6SJL - chains A and F of the 6 polymer chains in the assembly; structure by electron microscopy, 2.60 A resolution.

# Chain A
Molecule: Putative type VI secretion protein
From: Escherichia coli
UniProt: A0A3W2RZ19 (A0A3W2RZ19_ECOLX); residues 1-841 here = UniProt positions 1-841
Sequence (841 residues; numbered 1 to 841; the number before each row is that of its first residue):
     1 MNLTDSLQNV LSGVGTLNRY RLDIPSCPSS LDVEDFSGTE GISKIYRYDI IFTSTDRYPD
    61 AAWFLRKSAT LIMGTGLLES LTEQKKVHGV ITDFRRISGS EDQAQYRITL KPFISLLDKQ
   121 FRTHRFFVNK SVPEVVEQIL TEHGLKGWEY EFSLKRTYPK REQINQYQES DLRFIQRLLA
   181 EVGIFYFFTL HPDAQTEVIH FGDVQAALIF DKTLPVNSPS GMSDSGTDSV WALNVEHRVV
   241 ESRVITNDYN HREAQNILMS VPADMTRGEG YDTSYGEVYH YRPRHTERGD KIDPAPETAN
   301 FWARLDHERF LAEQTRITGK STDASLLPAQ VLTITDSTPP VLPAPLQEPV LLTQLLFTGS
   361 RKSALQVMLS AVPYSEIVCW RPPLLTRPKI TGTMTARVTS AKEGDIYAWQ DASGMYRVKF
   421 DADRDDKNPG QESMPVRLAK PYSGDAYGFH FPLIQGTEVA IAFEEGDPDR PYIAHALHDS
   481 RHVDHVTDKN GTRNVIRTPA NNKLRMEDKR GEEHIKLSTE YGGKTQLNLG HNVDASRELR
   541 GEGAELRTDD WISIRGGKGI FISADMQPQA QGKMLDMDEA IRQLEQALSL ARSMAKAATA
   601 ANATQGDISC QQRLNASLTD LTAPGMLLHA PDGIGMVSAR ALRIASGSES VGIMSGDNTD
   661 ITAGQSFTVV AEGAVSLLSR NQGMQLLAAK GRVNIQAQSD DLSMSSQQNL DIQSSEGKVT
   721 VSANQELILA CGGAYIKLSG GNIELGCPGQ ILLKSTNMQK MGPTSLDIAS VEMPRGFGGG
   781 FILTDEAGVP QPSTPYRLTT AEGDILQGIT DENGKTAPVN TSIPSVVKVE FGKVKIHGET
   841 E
Unresolved in the structure: 1-490, 758-777, 835-841

# Chain F
Molecule: Putative type VI secretion protein
From: Escherichia coli
UniProt: A0A377LA80 (A0A377LA80_ECOLX); numbering as in UniProt (aligned over 1-560)
Sequence (560 residues; numbered 1 to 560; the number before each row is that of its first residue):
     1 MTKYQGYDVT DATHKTSIHN DWKVVVAKKK PARGVTLTIG IFFDGTGNNR ENTASRLMKF
    61 NECSAARQGV NQKDAQSCED FLKEINKNSI SNGSYRGYYS NIHWLNILYH PDQVLKKDQT
   121 SAQIKTYISG IGTAAGEADS VIGMGLGTSI LDIFEGVVTK TDEAMERITQ ALSEFMGFNL
   181 SPDFCIAKIQ FDVFGFSRGA AAARHFANRV MEQDPAIARA IAKGLRGDFY DGKPSGEVRF
   241 LGLFDTVAAI GGISNFFDIN GRSNPGVKLE LRPSVAKKVF QITAMNEYRY NFSLNSIKGM
   301 WPELALPGAH SDIGGGYNPV GSPLQENESL FLSCPEFEIV SDDTREMDTR VYRKAEQVRK
   361 MLMTLPALKH ILPHGKLTTK IRSIGVNNSN QRRAGVIQKQ VGAAVFFERM AVPNDWANVC
   421 LRVMLDAAQE AGVLFEPIRQ TNTELQLPSE LIFLADKAIA QGKAVRLGQE PQAFTEEELY
   481 IIGKYTHCSA NWNIESDGNL WVDPTTGEIF IHRFGPKGNK AFVFPNKPND RWIRSVWYMD
   541 DQQRLNDNAV KNTKVMMSGV
Unresolved in the structure: 1-2, 87-93, 134-141, 540-560
Reported in the primary citation:
  - catalytic residues: Ser197, Asp245, His310

# Interface between chain A and chain F
Residue-residue contacts - 5 pairs, chain A then chain F:
  Glu520(A) with Arg393(F), hydrogen bond (backbone-side chain)
  Tyr521(A) with Asn390(F); Arg393(F)
  Gly522(A) with Asn390(F), hydrogen bond (backbone-side chain)
  Gln665(A) with Phe514(F)
Other interface residues (no listed pair), chain A (5 interface residues in all): Arg640
Other interface residues (no listed pair), chain F (5 interface residues in all): Met144, Lys517
The authors on this interface:
  - pairs named by the authors: Gly522(A)-Asn390(F)

# Summary
Chain A and chain F each contribute 5 residues to their interface, with 2 hydrogen bonds. Among the polar
pairs are Glu520(A)-Arg393(F) and Gly522(A)-Asn390(F). The authors report a contact between Gly522(A) and
Asn390(F). From the paper: catalytic residues Ser197(F), Asp245(F) and His310(F).
Here chain A is Putative type VI secretion protein and chain F is Putative type VI secretion protein, both
from Escherichia coli. Entry 6SJL (Structure of the Tle1 effector bound to the VgrG spike from the Type 6
secretion system) was determined by electron microscopy, deposited together with 6SK0 and 6SKI.
